8OJ7 - chains A and D of the 4 polymer chains in the assembly; structure by electron microscopy, 2.46 A resolution.

Chain A:
Name: DNA polymerase catalytic subunit
Source organism: Human alphaherpesvirus 1 strain KOS
Notes: EC 2.7.7.7, 3.1.26.4
UniProtKB: P04293 (DPOL_HHV11); numbering as in UniProt (aligned over 1-1235)
Sequence (1235 residues; each row starts with the number of its first residue):
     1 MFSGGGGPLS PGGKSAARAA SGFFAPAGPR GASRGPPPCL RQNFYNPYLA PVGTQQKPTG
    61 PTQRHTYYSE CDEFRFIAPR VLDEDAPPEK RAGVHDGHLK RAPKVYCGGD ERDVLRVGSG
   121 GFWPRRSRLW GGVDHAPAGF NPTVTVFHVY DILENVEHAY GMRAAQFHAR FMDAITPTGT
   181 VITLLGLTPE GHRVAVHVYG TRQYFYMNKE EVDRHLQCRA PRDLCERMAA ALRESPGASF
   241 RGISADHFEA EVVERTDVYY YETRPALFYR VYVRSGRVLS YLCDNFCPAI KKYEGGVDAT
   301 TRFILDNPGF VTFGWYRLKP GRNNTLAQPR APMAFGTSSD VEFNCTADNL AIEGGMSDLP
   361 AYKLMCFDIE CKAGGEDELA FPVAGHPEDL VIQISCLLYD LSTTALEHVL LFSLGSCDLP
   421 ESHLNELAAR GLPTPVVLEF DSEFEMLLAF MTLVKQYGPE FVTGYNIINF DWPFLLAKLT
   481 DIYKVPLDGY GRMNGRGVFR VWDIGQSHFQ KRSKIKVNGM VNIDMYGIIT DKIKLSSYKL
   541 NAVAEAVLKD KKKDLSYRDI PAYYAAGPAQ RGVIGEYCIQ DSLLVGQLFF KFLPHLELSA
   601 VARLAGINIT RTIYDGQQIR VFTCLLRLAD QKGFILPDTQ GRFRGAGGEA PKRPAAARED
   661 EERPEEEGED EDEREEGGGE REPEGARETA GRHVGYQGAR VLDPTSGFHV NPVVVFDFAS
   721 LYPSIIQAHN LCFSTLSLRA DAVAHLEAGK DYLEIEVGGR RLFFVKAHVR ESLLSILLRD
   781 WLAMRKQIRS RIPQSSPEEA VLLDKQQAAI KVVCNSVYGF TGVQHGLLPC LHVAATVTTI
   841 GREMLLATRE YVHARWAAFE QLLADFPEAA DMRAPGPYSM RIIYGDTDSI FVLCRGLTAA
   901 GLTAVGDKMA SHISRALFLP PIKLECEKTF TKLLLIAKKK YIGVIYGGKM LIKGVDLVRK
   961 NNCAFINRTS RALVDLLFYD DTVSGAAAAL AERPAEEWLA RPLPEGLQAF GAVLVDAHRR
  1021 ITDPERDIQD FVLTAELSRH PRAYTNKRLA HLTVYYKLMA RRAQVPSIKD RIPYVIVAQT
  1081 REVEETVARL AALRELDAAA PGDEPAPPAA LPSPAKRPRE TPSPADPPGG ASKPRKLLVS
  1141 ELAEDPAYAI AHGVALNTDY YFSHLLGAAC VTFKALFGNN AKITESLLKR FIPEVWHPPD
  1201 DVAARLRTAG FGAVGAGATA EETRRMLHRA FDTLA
Disordered / not traced: 1-58, 644-690, 1093-1133
Sequence notes: variant Arg-330 (Ala in P04293)
Bound ions: Mg2+ site 1 near Asp-368 (its only coordinating residue here); Mg2+ site 2: Asp-717, Phe-718, Asp-888 (together with 2'-deoxyadenosine 5'-triphosphate)
Small-molecule neighbours: 2'-deoxyadenosine 5'-triphosphate (DTP): Asp-717, Phe-718, Ala-719, Ser-720, Leu-721, Tyr-722, Pro-723, Arg-785, Arg-789, Lys-811, Asn-815, Tyr-818, Thr-887, Asp-888
Swiss-Prot annotation at these positions:
  - natural variant: Ser-33 (S33G: In strain: Nonneuroinvasive mutant HF10), Ala-102 (A102T: In strain: Nonneuroinvasive mutant HF10), Arg-330 (A330R: In strain: Nonneuroinvasive mutant HF10 and 17 syn+; this construct carries the variant), Ala-646 (A646T: In strain: Nonneuroinvasive mutant HF10), Leu-802 (L802F: In strain: Nonneuroinvasive mutant HF10), Val-905 (V905M: In strain: Nonneuroinvasive mutant HF10), Ala-1203 (A1203T: In strain: Nonneuroinvasive mutant HF10), Thr-1208 to Ala-1209 (sequence variant, change not given here; In strain: Nonneuroinvasive mutant HF10)
Reported in the primary citation:
  - Mg2+ coordination: Asp-717, Phe-718, Asp-888
  - binding site for 2'-deoxyadenosine 5'-triphosphate: Arg-785, Arg-789, Lys-811, Asn-815, Tyr-818
  - binding site for the 53-nt DNA strand: Asp-886
  - specificity-determining residues: Tyr-722 (proposed by the authors, not directly observed)
  - conformationally variable residues (side-chain flip): Trp-781
  - mutagenesis - Y577F, Y577H, W781V (11-fold): decreased catalytic activity (citing earlier work)
  - catalytic residues: Tyr-577 (proposed by the authors, not directly observed)

Chain D:
Molecule: 67-nt DNA strand
Sequence (67 nucleotides; numbered 1 to 67; the number before each row is that of its first residue):
     1 ATTTGCTGAC CTTTGTTCTA ATTGAGTTGG TTGGACGGCT GCGAGGCGAT CAAGGTGTCG
    61 TAGTGGC
Disordered / not traced: 1-5, 44-67

Interface between chain A and chain D:
Contacting residue pairs (59):
  His-158(A) with DG8(D), salt bridge to the phosphate
  Tyr-160(A) with DC6(D), sugar contact
  Ala-238(A) with DT7(D), base contact
  Ser-239(A) with DT7(D), base contact; DG8(D), base contact
  Arg-241(A) with DT7(D), base contact
  Gly-276(A) with DA9(D), base contact
  Arg-277(A) with DA9(D), base contact
  Ser-280(A) with DA9(D), hydrogen bond to the base
  Arg-500(A) with DC10(D), sugar contact
  Trp-502(A) with DC11(D), hydrogen bond to the phosphate
  Phe-509(A) with DC11(D), base contact; DT12(D), base contact; DT13(D), sugar contact
  Gln-510(A) with DT12(D), phosphate contact; DT13(D), phosphate contact
  Lys-511(A) with DT13(D), hydrogen bond to the phosphate; DT14(D), salt bridge to the phosphate
  Lys-514(A) with DT13(D), salt bridge to the phosphate
  Gly-616(A) with DT14(D), phosphate contact
  Gln-617(A) with DT14(D), hydrogen bond to the phosphate
  Gln-618(A) with DT13(D), sugar contact; DT14(D), hydrogen bond to the phosphate
  Gln-640(A) with DT13(D), base contact
  Phe-643(A) with DC11(D), hydrogen bond to the base; DT12(D), base contact
  Val-694(A) with DT16(D), phosphate contact
  Gly-695(A) with DT16(D), hydrogen bond to the phosphate
  Tyr-696(A) with DG15(D), sugar contact; DT16(D), sugar contact
  Gln-697(A) with DT16(D), phosphate contact; DT17(D), phosphate contact
  Gly-698(A) with DT16(D), hydrogen bond to the phosphate; DT17(D), hydrogen bond to the phosphate
  Ala-699(A) with DT17(D), sugar contact
  Val-701(A) with DT17(D), phosphate contact; DC18(D), phosphate contact
  Val-812(A) with DT14(D), base contact
  Asn-815(A) with DT14(D), base contact
  Ser-816(A) with DT14(D), base contact
  Tyr-818(A) with DG15(D), sugar contact
  Gly-819(A) with DT14(D), base contact; DG15(D), sugar contact
  Gly-822(A) with DG15(D), sugar contact
  Val-823(A) with DT14(D), phosphate contact
  His-825(A) with DT13(D), base contact
  Lys-938(A) with DC18(D), salt bridge to the phosphate; DT19(D), sugar contact
  Lys-939(A) with DT17(D), base contact
  Lys-940(A) with DT19(D), phosphate contact
  Arg-1048(A) with DT23(D), sugar contact; DG24(D), salt bridge to the phosphate
  Leu-1138(A) with DT23(D), phosphate contact; DG24(D), phosphate contact
  Val-1139(A) with DT23(D), phosphate contact
  Ser-1140(A) with DT23(D), hydrogen bond to the phosphate
  Tyr-1160(A) with DT22(D), hydrogen bond to the phosphate
  Val-1171(A) with DA21(D), phosphate contact
  Lys-1174(A) with DA20(D), salt bridge to the phosphate
Also at the interface, not in a pair above, chain A (51 interface residues in all): Arg-512, Phe-820, Gly-826, Leu-827, Ala-937, His-1164, Gly-1167

Overview:
51 residues of chain A face 19 of chain D across their interface; the contacts include 11 hydrogen bonds and 6
salt bridges. Polar contacts include Ser-280(A)/DA9(D), Phe-643(A)/DC11(D) and Trp-502(A)/DC11(D). Bound to
chain A: 2'-deoxyadenosine 5'-triphosphate. From the paper: the catalytic residue Tyr-577(A); Y577F, Y577H and
W781V of chain A reduce catalytic activity.
Chain A is DNA polymerase catalytic subunit (Human alphaherpesvirus 1 strain KOS) and chain D is a 67-nt DNA
strand; the structure, HSV-1 DNA polymerase-processivity factor complex in halted elongation state, was
determined by electron microscopy, deposited together with 8OJ6, 8OJA, 8OJD and 9ENP.
